Entry 1YAJ (X-ray diffraction, 3.20 A resolution); this record covers chains B and C of the 3 polymer chains in the assembly.

== Chain B (and C) ==
Protein: CES1 protein
Organism: Homo sapiens
Notes: EC 3.1.1.1; chain C of this document is another copy of the same molecule, construct and numbering; everything in this record applies to it too
UniProt: P23141 (EST1_HUMAN); numbering as in UniProt; present here: 21-361, 363-552
Sequence (532 residues; numbered 21 to 553; 1 number in that range is skipped by the numbering (no residue carries it; nothing is unmodelled there); the number before each row is that of its first residue):
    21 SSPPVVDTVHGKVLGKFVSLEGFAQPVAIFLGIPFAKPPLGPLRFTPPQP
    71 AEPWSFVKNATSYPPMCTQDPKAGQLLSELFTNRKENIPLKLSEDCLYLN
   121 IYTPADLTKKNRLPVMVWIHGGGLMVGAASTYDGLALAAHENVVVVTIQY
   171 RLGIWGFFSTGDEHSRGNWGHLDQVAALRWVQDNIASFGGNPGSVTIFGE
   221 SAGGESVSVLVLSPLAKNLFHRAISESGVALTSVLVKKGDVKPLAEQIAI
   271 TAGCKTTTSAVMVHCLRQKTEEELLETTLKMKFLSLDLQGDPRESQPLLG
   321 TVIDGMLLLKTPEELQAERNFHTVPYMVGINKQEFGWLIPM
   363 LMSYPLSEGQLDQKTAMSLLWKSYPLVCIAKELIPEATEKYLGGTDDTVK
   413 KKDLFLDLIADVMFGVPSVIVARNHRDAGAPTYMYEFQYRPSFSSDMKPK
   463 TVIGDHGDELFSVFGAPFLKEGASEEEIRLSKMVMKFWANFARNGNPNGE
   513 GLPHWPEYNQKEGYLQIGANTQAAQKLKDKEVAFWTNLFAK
Cystine bridges: C87-C116, C274-C285
Glycans and other covalent adducts: N-acetylglucosamine (NAG) linked to N79
Ligand contacts:
  - benzoic acid (BEZ), molecule 1: G142, G143, S221, V254, L304, L318, L363, F426, H468
  - benzoic acid (BEZ), molecule 2: W357, L368, K414
  - N-acetyl-alpha-neuraminic acid (SIA), molecule 1: L51, G52, K78, A80, T81, S82, Y83, P84, Y118
  - N-acetyl-alpha-neuraminic acid (SIA), molecule 2: K262, T277, T278

== Chain B / chain C interface ==
Contacting residue pairs - 25 pairs, chain B then chain C:
  P58(B) - H184(C)
  P58(B) - A280(C)  hydrophobic
  L60(B) - A280(C)
  L60(B) - H284(C)
  G61(B) - H284(C)
  E72(B) - E183(C)
  P73(B) - E183(C)
  P73(B) - R186(C)  hydrogen bond (backbone-side chain)
  W74(B) - E183(C)
  S75(B) - R186(C)  hydrogen bond
  S75(B) - D324(C)
  S75(B) - G325(C)
  F76(B) - I323(C)
  F76(B) - D324(C)
  F76(B) - G325(C)
  K78(B) - E183(C)  salt bridge
  P85(B) - T277(C)
  P85(B) - T278(C)
  S113(B) - T277(C)
  S113(B) - V281(C)
  D115(B) - T278(C)  hydrogen bond
  D115(B) - A280(C)
  D115(B) - V281(C)
  E291(B) - K275(C)  salt bridge
  E292(B) - K275(C)  salt bridge
Interface residues without a listed pair, chain B (17 interface residues in all): K111, L112, Y118
Interface residues without a listed pair, chain C (14 interface residues in all): M326, L329

== Overview ==
17 residues of chain B face 14 of chain C across their interface, with 3 hydrogen bonds and 3 salt bridges.
Polar pairs include K78(B)-E183(C), E291(B)-K275(C) and E292(B)-K275(C). Chain B binds
N-acetyl-alpha-neuraminic acid and benzoic acid. Covalently linked N-acetylglucosamine: at N79(B).
Chain B and chain C are both CES1 protein (Homo sapiens); the structure, Crystal Structure of Human Liver
Carboxylesterase in complex with benzil, was determined by X-ray diffraction together with 1YA4, 1YA8 and 1YAH
from the same study.
